Entry 4QAQ (X-ray diffraction, 1.58 A resolution); this record covers chains A and B.

== Chain A (and B) ==
Protein: CT263
Source organism: Chlamydia trachomatis
Notes: chain B of this document is another copy of the same molecule, construct and numbering; everything in this record applies to it too
UniProtKB: B0B7H9 (B0B7H9_CHLT2); residues 1-196 here = UniProt positions 1-196
Amino-acid sequence (201 residues; each row starts with the number of its first residue; numbers below 1 keep their minus sign (Gly-4 is residue -4)):
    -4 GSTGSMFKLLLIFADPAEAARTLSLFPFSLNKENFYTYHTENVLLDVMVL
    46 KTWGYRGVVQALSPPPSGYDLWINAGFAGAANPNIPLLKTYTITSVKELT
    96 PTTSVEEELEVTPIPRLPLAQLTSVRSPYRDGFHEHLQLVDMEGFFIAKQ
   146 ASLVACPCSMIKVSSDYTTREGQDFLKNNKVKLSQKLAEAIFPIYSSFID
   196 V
Disordered / not traced: -4 to 0, 196 (chain B: -4 to 0, 96-101, 195-196)
Sequence notes: expression tag (-4 to 0)
Reported in the primary citation:
  - self-association interface (contacts with another copy of this molecule); pairs are residue here / residue on that copy: Phe187-Phe187

== Chain A / chain B interface ==
Residue-residue contacts (28):
  Gly52(A) with Arg111(B), hydrogen bond (backbone-side chain)
  Val53(A) with Arg111(B)
  Val54(A) with Arg111(B); Pro188(B), hydrophobic
  Gln55(A) with Phe187(B); Pro188(B); Ser191(B), hydrogen bond
  Ser58(A) with Ser192(B)
  Pro59(A) with Ser191(B); Ser192(B); Ile194(B)
  Thr95(A) with Pro113(B); Leu114(B), hydrogen bond (side chain-backbone)
  Thr97(A) with Asn79(B); Ile80(B); Pro81(B); Tyr86(B), hydrogen bond
  Thr98(A) with Tyr86(B); Leu114(B), hydrogen bond (side chain-backbone); Gln133(B)
  Val100(A) with Thr89(B); Leu114(B), hydrophobic; Gln133(B)
  Glu101(A) with Leu114(B)
  Glu102(A) with Leu114(B)
  Glu138(A) with Arg111(B), salt bridge
  Phe141(A) with Arg111(B)
  Gln145(A) with Pro110(B)
Other interface residues (no listed pair), chain A (16 interface residues in all): Glu93
Other interface residues (no listed pair), chain B (19 interface residues in all): Lys84, Pro108, Ala115, Gln116

== Summary ==
The interface between chain A and chain B involves 16 residues on one side and 19 on the other, with 5
hydrogen bonds and 1 salt bridge. Among the polar pairs are Glu138(A)-Arg111(B), Gly52(A)-Arg111(B) and
Gln55(A)-Ser191(B). From the paper: a self-association interface involving Phe187(A).
Chain A and chain B are both CT263 (Chlamydia trachomatis); the structure, 1.58 A resolution structure of
CT263 (MTAN) from Chlamydia trachomatis, was determined by X-ray diffraction together with 4QAR, 4QAS, 4QAT
and 4QFB from the same study.
